PDB entry 7TK5 | electron microscopy, 7.80 A resolution (low resolution: residue-level contacts below are approximate; hydrogen-bond / salt-bridge calls are withheld) | chains 8 and 9 of the 27 polymer chains in the assembly

# Chain 8 (and 9)
Molecule: ATP synthase subunit 9, mitochondrial
Source organism: Saccharomyces cerevisiae
Notes: chain 9 of this document is another copy of the same molecule, construct and numbering; everything in this record applies to it too
UniProt: P61829 (ATP9_YEAST); residues 1-76 here = UniProt positions 1-76
Chain sequence (76 residues; row label = number of the first residue in the row):
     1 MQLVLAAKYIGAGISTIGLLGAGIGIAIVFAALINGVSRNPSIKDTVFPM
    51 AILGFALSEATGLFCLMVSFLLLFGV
Unresolved in the structure: 76 (chain 9: 1, 76)
UniProt features mapped onto this chain:
  - site: E59 (Reversibly protonated during proton transport)
  - modified residue: M1 (N-formylmethionine)
  - natural variant: T46 (T46L: In strain: DS400/A3 and KL14-4A), L53 (L53F: In strain: DS400/A3, DS401 and 1 more), L57 (L57V: In oligomycin-resistant mutant and cross-resistance to venturicidin), C65 (C65S: In oligomycin-resistant mutant)

# Chain 8 / chain 9 interface
Contacting residue pairs (6; chain 8 residue first):
  G11(8) with G13(9)
  I14(8) with G13(9)
  S15(8) with G13(9)
  G18(8) with T16(9); L20(9)
  G21(8) with L20(9)
Also at the interface, not in a pair above, chain 8 (7 interface residues in all): A22, G25
Also at the interface, not in a pair above, chain 9 (8 interface residues in all): Y9, I17, G23, I24, A27

# Summary
The interface between chain 8 and chain 9 involves 7 residues on one side and 8 on the other.
Chain 8 and chain 9 are both ATP synthase subunit 9, mitochondrial (Saccharomyces cerevisiae); the structure,
Yeast ATP synthase State 1binding(d) with 10 mM ATP backbone model, was determined by electron microscopy
(same publication as 7TJS, 7TJT, 7TJU, 7TJV, 7TJW, 7TJX and 30 further entries).
